Entry 8I87 (electron microscopy, 3.10 A resolution); this record covers chains F and T of the 16 polymer chains in the assembly.

== Chain F (and T) ==
Name: Piwi domain-containing protein
Source organism: Maribacter polysiphoniae
Notes: chain T of this document is another copy of the same molecule, construct and numbering; everything in this record applies to it too
Reference sequence: A0A316E3U6 (A0A316E3U6_9FLAO); residues 1-507 here = UniProt positions 1-507
Chain sequence (507 residues; numbered 1 to 507; the number before each row is that of its first residue):
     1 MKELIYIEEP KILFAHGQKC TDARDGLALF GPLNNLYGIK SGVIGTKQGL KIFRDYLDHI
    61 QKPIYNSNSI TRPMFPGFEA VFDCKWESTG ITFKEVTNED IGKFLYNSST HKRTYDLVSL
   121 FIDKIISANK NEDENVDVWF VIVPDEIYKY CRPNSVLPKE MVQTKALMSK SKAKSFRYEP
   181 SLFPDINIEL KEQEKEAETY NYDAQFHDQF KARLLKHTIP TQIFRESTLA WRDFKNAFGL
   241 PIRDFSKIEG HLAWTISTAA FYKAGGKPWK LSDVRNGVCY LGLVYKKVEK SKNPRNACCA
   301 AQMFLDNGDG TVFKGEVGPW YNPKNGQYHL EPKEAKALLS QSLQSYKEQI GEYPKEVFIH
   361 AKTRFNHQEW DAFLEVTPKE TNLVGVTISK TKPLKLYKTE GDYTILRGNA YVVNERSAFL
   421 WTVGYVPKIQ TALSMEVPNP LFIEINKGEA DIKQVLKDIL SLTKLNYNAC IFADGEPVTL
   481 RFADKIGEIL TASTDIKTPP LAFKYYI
Unresolved in the structure: 161-200 (chain T: 163-200)
Metal / ion sites: Mg2+: Asn-468, Ile-507 (shared with 2 residues of chain S)
Reported in the primary citation:
  - mutagenesis - W320A: decreased catalytic activity

== Chain F / chain T interface ==
Residue-residue contacts (54):
  Leu-36(F) / Lys-40(T)
  Tyr-37(F) / Tyr-37(T)
  Tyr-37(F) / Gly-38(T)
  Tyr-37(F) / Lys-40(T)
  Tyr-37(F) / Lys-85(T)
  Tyr-37(F) / Glu-87(T)
  Gly-38(F) / Tyr-37(T)
  Ile-39(F) / Tyr-37(T)
  Lys-40(F) / Tyr-37(T)
  Lys-85(F) / Tyr-37(T)
  Glu-87(F) / Tyr-37(T)  hydrogen bond
  Thr-89(F) / Tyr-37(T)
  Asn-129(F) / Thr-218(T)
  Asn-129(F) / Tyr-505(T)  hydrogen bond (backbone-side chain)
  Lys-130(F) / Thr-218(T)
  Lys-130(F) / Thr-498(T)  hydrogen bond (side chain-backbone)
  Lys-130(F) / Pro-500(T)
  Lys-130(F) / Leu-501(T)  hydrogen bond (backbone-backbone)
  Lys-130(F) / Ala-502(T)  hydrogen bond (backbone-backbone)
  Lys-130(F) / Tyr-505(T)
  Asn-131(F) / Lys-314(T)
  Asn-131(F) / Pro-500(T)
  Asn-131(F) / Leu-501(T)  hydrogen bond (side chain-backbone)
  Glu-132(F) / Ala-502(T)
  Glu-132(F) / Lys-504(T)
  Asp-133(F) / Tyr-262(T)  hydrogen bond
  Asp-133(F) / Gly-265(T)
  Asp-133(F) / Lys-504(T)
  Glu-134(F) / Lys-267(T)
  Glu-134(F) / Lys-504(T)
  Asn-135(F) / Ala-264(T)  hydrogen bond (side chain-backbone)
  Asp-137(F) / Lys-40(T)  salt bridge
  Asp-137(F) / Asn-135(T)  hydrogen bond
  Thr-218(F) / Asn-129(T)
  Tyr-262(F) / Asp-133(T)
  Ala-264(F) / Asn-135(T)
  Gly-265(F) / Asp-133(T)
  Gly-266(F) / Asp-133(T)
  Lys-267(F) / Asp-133(T)  salt bridge
  Lys-267(F) / Glu-134(T)  salt bridge
  Lys-314(F) / Asn-131(T)
  Thr-498(F) / Lys-130(T)  hydrogen bond (backbone-side chain)
  Pro-500(F) / Lys-130(T)
  Pro-500(F) / Asn-131(T)
  Leu-501(F) / Lys-130(T)
  Leu-501(F) / Asn-131(T)  hydrogen bond (backbone-side chain)
  Ala-502(F) / Lys-130(T)  hydrogen bond (backbone-backbone)
  Ala-502(F) / Glu-132(T)
  Lys-504(F) / Glu-132(T)
  Lys-504(F) / Asp-133(T)  hydrogen bond (side chain-backbone)
  Lys-504(F) / Glu-134(T)
  Lys-504(F) / Asn-135(T)
  Tyr-505(F) / Asn-129(T)  hydrogen bond (side chain-backbone)
  Tyr-505(F) / Lys-130(T)
Other interface residues (no listed pair), chain F (30 interface residues in all): Gly-90
Other interface residues (no listed pair), chain T (32 interface residues in all): Ile-39, Thr-89, Gly-90, Asp-137, Phe-313, Gln-349, Pro-499, Phe-503

== Overview ==
30 residues of chain F and 32 residues of chain T are in contact, with 14 hydrogen bonds and 3 salt bridges.
Polar contacts include Asp-137(F)/Lys-40(T), Lys-267(F)/Asp-133(T) and Lys-267(F)/Glu-134(T). Asn-468(F) and
Ile-507(F) coordinate Mg2+. From the paper: W320A of chain F reduces catalytic activity.
Chain F and chain T are both Piwi domain-containing protein (Maribacter polysiphoniae); the structure, Cryo-EM
structure of TIR-APAZ/Ago-gRNA-DNA complex, was determined by electron microscopy (same publication as 8I88).
